Entry 5MSG (X-ray diffraction, 3.80 A resolution); this record covers chains B and R of the 6 polymer chains in the assembly.

== Chain B ==
Name: RNA-directed RNA polymerase catalytic subunit
Source organism: Influenza B virus
Notes: EC 2.7.7.48
UniProtKB: Q5V8Y6 (Q5V8Y6_9INFB); residues 1-752 here = UniProt positions 1-752
Amino-acid sequence (772 residues; each row starts with the number of its first residue; numbers below 1 keep their minus sign (Gly-8 is residue -8)):
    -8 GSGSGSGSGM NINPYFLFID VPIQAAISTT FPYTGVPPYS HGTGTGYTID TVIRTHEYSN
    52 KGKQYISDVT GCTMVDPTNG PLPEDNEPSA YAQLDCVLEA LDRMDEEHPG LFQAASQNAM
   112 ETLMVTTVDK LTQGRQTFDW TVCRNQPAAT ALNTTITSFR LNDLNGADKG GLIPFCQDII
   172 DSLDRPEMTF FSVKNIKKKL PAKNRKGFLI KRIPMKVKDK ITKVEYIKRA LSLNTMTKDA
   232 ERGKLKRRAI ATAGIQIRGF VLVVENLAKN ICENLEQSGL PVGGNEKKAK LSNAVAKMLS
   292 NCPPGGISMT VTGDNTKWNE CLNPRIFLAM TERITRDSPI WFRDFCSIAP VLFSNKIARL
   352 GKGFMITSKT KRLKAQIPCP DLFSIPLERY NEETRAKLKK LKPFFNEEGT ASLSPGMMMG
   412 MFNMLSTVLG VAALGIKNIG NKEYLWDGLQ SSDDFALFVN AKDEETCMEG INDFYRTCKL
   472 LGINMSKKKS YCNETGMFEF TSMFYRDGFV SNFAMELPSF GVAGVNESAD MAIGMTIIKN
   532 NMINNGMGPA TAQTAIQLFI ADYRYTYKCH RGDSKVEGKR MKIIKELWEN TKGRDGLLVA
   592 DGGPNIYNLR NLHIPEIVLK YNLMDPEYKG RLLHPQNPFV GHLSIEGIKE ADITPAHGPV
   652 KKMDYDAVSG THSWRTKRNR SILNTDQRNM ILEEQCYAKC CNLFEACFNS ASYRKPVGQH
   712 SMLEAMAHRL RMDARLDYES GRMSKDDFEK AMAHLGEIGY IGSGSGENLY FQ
Disordered / not traced: -8 to -1, 646-649, 750-763
Differences from the reference sequence: expression tag (-8 to 0, 753-763)
Reported in the primary citation:
  - conformationally variable residues (loop rearrangement, order/disorder transition, side-chain flip): Met227, Met409 to Met410, Pro646 to Gly649

== Chain R ==
Molecule: 18-nt RNA strand
Sequence (18 nucleotides; each row starts with the number of its first residue):
     1 UAUACCUCUG CUUCUGCU

== Interface between chain B and chain R ==
Pairs across the interface (44; chain B residue first):
  Gly35(B) - C14(R)  base contact
  Gly125(B) - G16(R)  phosphate contact
  Gly125(B) - C17(R)  phosphate contact
  Arg126(B) - C17(R)  phosphate contact
  Gln127(B) - U15(R)  hydrogen bond to the phosphate
  Gln127(B) - G16(R)  phosphate contact
  Arg135(B) - U13(R)  base contact
  Asn136(B) - C14(R)  hydrogen bond to the sugar
  Asn136(B) - U15(R)  phosphate contact
  Thr226(B) - C14(R)  base contact
  Met227(B) - C14(R)  base contact
  Met227(B) - U15(R)  sugar contact
  Met227(B) - G16(R)  sugar contact
  Thr228(B) - C14(R)  hydrogen bond to the base
  Lys229(B) - G16(R)  hydrogen bond to the base
  Asp230(B) - U15(R)  base contact
  Ile241(B) - U15(R)  sugar contact
  Ile241(B) - G16(R)  base contact
  Ala242(B) - G16(R)  sugar contact
  Thr243(B) - G16(R)  hydrogen bond to the sugar
  Arg249(B) - G16(R)  sugar contact
  Arg249(B) - C17(R)  salt bridge to the phosphate
  Gly352(B) - C14(R)  base contact
  Lys353(B) - U13(R)  sugar contact
  Lys353(B) - C14(R)  salt bridge to the phosphate
  Met410(B) - G16(R)  hydrogen bond to the base
  Met412(B) - C17(R)  hydrogen bond to the sugar
  Asn414(B) - C17(R)  hydrogen bond to the sugar
  Pro650(B) - C17(R)  base contact
  Arg669(B) - U12(R)  base contact
  Asn670(B) - G10(R)  phosphate contact
  Asn670(B) - C11(R)  hydrogen bond to the phosphate
  Asn670(B) - U12(R)  phosphate contact
  Arg671(B) - U9(R)  salt bridge to the phosphate
  Arg671(B) - G10(R)  hydrogen bond to the phosphate
  Ser672(B) - U9(R)  hydrogen bond to the phosphate
  Ser672(B) - G10(R)  sugar contact
  Ser672(B) - U12(R)  hydrogen bond to the phosphate
  Ile673(B) - U12(R)  hydrogen bond to the sugar
  Leu674(B) - U9(R)  phosphate contact
  Asn675(B) - C8(R)  hydrogen bond to the sugar
  Asn675(B) - U9(R)  hydrogen bond to the sugar
  Thr676(B) - U13(R)  phosphate contact
  Gln678(B) - U13(R)  phosphate contact
Also at the interface, not in a pair above, chain B (35 interface residues in all): Gly33, Thr34, Asn225, Arg239, Glu256
Also at the interface, not in a pair above, chain R (11 interface residues in all): U18

== In short ==
35 residues of chain B and 11 residues of chain R are in contact, with 15 hydrogen bonds and 3 salt bridges.
Polar pairs include Thr228(B)-C14(R), Lys229(B)-G16(R) and Met410(B)-G16(R). From the paper: conformational
variability at Met227(B), Met409(B) and Pro646(B).
Chain B is RNA-directed RNA polymerase catalytic subunit (Influenza B virus) and chain R is an 18-nt RNA
strand; the structure, Influenza B polymerase bound to vRNA promoter and capped RNA primer, was determined by
X-ray diffraction.
